6K65 - chains L and H of the 3 polymer chains in the assembly; structure by X-ray diffraction, 1.65 A resolution.

# Chain L
Protein: 1P4B variable light chain
From: Mus musculus
Amino-acid sequence (115 residues; each row starts with the number of its first residue):
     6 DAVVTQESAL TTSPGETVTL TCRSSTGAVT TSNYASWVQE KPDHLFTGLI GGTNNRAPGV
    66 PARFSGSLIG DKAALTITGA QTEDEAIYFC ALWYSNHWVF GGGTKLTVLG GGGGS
Disulfides: C27-C95

# Chain H
Protein: 1P4B variable heavy chain
From: Mus musculus
Amino-acid sequence (113 residues; each row starts with the number of its first residue):
     1 DVQLQQSGPG LVAPSQSLSI TCTVSGFSLT DYGVNWVRQS PGKGLEWLGV IWGDGITDYN
    61 SALKSRLSVT KDNSKSQVFL KMNSLQSGDS ARYYCVTGLF DYWGQGTTLT VSS
Disulfides: C22-C95

# Chain L / chain H interface
Contacting residue pairs (27; chain L residue first):
  S41(L) - L99(H)
  V43(L) - F100(H)
  V43(L) - W103(H)
  E45(L) - Q39(H)
  H49(L) - Q39(H)  hydrogen bond
  H49(L) - R92(H)  hydrogen bond
  H49(L) - Y94(H)  hydrogen bond (backbone-side chain)
  F51(L) - Q39(H)
  F51(L) - Y94(H)
  F51(L) - W103(H)  hydrophobic
  G53(L) - F100(H)
  G53(L) - D101(H)  hydrogen bond (backbone-backbone)
  G56(L) - L99(H)
  G57(L) - L99(H)
  A62(L) - D101(H)
  P63(L) - Y102(H)
  F94(L) - L45(H)  hydrophobic
  A96(L) - F100(H)  hydrophobic
  N101(L) - W47(H)
  H102(L) - W47(H)
  W103(L) - N35(H)
  W103(L) - W47(H)
  W103(L) - G98(H)
  W103(L) - L99(H)  hydrophobic
  W103(L) - F100(H)  hydrophobic
  F105(L) - L45(H)  hydrophobic
  F105(L) - F100(H)  hydrophobic
Other interface residues (no listed pair), chain L (20 interface residues in all): Y39, T52, I55, W98
Other interface residues (no listed pair), chain H (15 interface residues in all): V37, D58, Y59

# Overview
The interface between chain L and chain H involves 20 residues on one side and 15 on the other, with 4
hydrogen bonds. Among the polar pairs are H49(L)-Q39(H), H49(L)-R92(H) and H49(L)-Y94(H).
Chain L is 1P4B variable light chain and chain H is 1P4B variable heavy chain, both from Mus musculus; the
structure, Application of anti-helix antibodies in protein structure determination (9014-1P4B), was determined
by X-ray diffraction together with 6K3M, 6K64, 6K67, 6K69, 6K6A and 6K6B from the same study.
